Entry 7XSC (X-ray diffraction, 2.88 A resolution); this record covers chains A and B of the 3 polymer chains in the assembly.

Chain A:
Name: P5S-2B10 Heavy chain
Source organism: Homo sapiens
Chain sequence (220 residues; numbered 1 to 220; the number before each row is that of its first residue):
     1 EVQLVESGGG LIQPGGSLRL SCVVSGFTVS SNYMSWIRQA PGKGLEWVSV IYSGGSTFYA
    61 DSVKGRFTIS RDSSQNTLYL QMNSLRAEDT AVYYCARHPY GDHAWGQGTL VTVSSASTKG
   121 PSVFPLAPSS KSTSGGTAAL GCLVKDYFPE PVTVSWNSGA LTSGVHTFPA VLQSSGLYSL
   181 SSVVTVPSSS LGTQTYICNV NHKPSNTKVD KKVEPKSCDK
Unresolved in the structure: 1, 129-135, 215-220
Disulfide bonds: Cys22-Cys95, Cys142-Cys198

Chain B:
Name: P5S-2B10 Light chain
Source organism: Homo sapiens
Chain sequence (214 residues; each row starts with the number of its first residue):
     1 DIQMTQSPSP LSASVGDRVT ITCQASQDIR NFLNWYQQKP GKAPKLLIHD ASKLEAGVPS
    61 RFSGSGSGTD FTFTISSLQP EDIATYYCQQ YDNLPLTFGG GTKVEIKRTV AAPSVFIFPP
   121 SDEQLKSGTA SVVCLLNNFY PREAKVQWKV DNALQSGNSQ ESVTEQDSKD STYSLSSTLT
   181 LSKADYEKHK VYACEVTHQG LSSPVTKSFN RGEC
Unresolved in the structure: 214
Disulfide bonds: Cys23-Cys88, Cys134-Cys194

Interface between chain A and chain B:
Contacting residue pairs (59):
  Ile37(A) with Phe98(B), hydrophobic
  Gln39(A) with Gln38(B), hydrogen bond; Tyr87(B)
  Lys43(A) with Tyr87(B)
  Gly44(A) with Tyr87(B)
  Leu45(A) with Pro44(B), hydrophobic; Tyr87(B), hydrophobic; Phe98(B), hydrophobic
  Trp47(A) with Leu96(B)
  Phe58(A) with Leu94(B), hydrophobic
  Tyr94(A) with Gln38(B); Ala43(B), hydrophobic; Pro44(B)
  His98(A) with Tyr36(B), hydrogen bond; Gln89(B), hydrogen bond; Leu96(B)
  Pro99(A) with Tyr91(B)
  Tyr100(A) with Tyr91(B); Asp92(B), hydrogen bond
  His103(A) with Tyr36(B); Leu46(B)
  Trp105(A) with Tyr36(B); Pro44(B)
  Gly106(A) with Ala43(B)
  Gln107(A) with Ala43(B)
  Phe124(A) with Ser121(B); Glu123(B); Gln124(B)
  Pro125(A) with Ser121(B); Glu123(B)
  Leu126(A) with Phe118(B); Val133(B), hydrophobic
  Ala127(A) with Phe118(B)
  Thr137(A) with Phe116(B)
  Ala139(A) with Phe116(B), hydrophobic; Phe118(B)
  Leu140(A) with Phe118(B), hydrophobic
  Leu143(A) with Ser131(B)
  Lys145(A) with Gln124(B); Ser131(B)
  His166(A) with Asn137(B), hydrogen bond; Asn138(B), hydrogen bond; Ser174(B)
  Phe168(A) with Leu135(B), hydrophobic; Ser162(B); Thr164(B); Ser174(B); Leu175(B); Ser176(B)
  Pro169(A) with Ser162(B), hydrogen bond (backbone-side chain); Val163(B)
  Val171(A) with Gln160(B); Glu161(B)
  Leu172(A) with Gln160(B), hydrogen bond (backbone-side chain)
  Gln173(A) with Gln160(B)
  Ser181(A) with Ser176(B), hydrogen bond
  Val183(A) with Leu135(B), hydrophobic
  Thr185(A) with Asn137(B)
  Lys211(A) with Glu123(B), salt bridge
Other interface residues (no listed pair), chain A (40 interface residues in all): Ser35, Glu46, Val50, Tyr52, Pro128, Ala138
Other interface residues (no listed pair), chain B (36 interface residues in all): Asn34, Lys42, Glu55, Pro95, Pro119, Thr180

In short:
The interface between chain A and chain B involves 40 residues on one side and 36 on the other; the contacts
include 9 hydrogen bonds and 1 salt bridge. Polar contacts include Lys211(A)-Glu123(B), Gln39(A)-Gln38(B) and
His98(A)-Tyr36(B).
Here chain A is P5S-2B10 Heavy chain and chain B is P5S-2B10 Light chain, both from Homo sapiens. Entry 7XSC
(Crystal structure of SARS-CoV-2 spike receptor binding domain bound with P5S-2B10) was determined by X-ray
diffraction together with 7XSB and 7XS8 from the same study.
